1ZL7 - chain A; structure by X-ray diffraction, 1.60 A resolution.

== Chain A ==
Molecule: hypotensive phospholipase A2
Organism: Bothrops jararacussu
Notes: EC 3.1.1.4
UniProt: Q8AXY1 (Q8AXY1_BOTJR); residues 1-122 here correspond to UniProt positions 17-138 (UniProt number = residue number + 16)
Sequence (122 residues; each row starts with the number of its first residue):
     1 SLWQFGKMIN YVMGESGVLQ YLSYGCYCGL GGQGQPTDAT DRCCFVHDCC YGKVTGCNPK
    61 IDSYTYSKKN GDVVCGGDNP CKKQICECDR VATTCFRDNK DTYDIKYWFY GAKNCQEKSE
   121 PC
Construct notes: conflict Asn-58 (Asp74 in Q8AXY1), Asn-79 (Asp95 in Q8AXY1)
Disulfide bonds: Cys-26/Cys-115, Cys-28/Cys-44, Cys-43/Cys-95, Cys-49/Cys-122, Cys-50/Cys-88, Cys-57/Cys-81, Cys-75/Cys-86
Ion coordination: Ca2+: Tyr-27, Gly-32, Asp-48
Swiss-Prot annotation at these positions:
  - active site: His-47, Asp-89
  - binding site (Ca(2+)): Tyr-27, Gly-31, Gly-32, Asp-48

== Summary ==
Tyr-27, Gly-32 and Asp-48 form the Ca2+ site. UniProt lists active-site residues His-47 and Asp-89 and 4
Ca2+-binding residues.
Chain A is hypotensive phospholipase A2 (Bothrops jararacussu); the structure, Crystal structure of
catalytically-active phospholipase A2 with bound calcium, was determined by X-ray diffraction (same
publication as 1ZLB).
